7XVQ - chains B and A of the 4 polymer chains in the assembly; structure by X-ray diffraction, 1.80 A resolution.

Chain B (and A):
Molecule: Uncharacterized protein
Organism: Haemophilus parainfluenzae
Notes: chain A of this document is another copy of the same molecule, construct and numbering; everything in this record applies to it too
Reference sequence: A0A377JKY9 (A0A377JKY9_HAEPA); residues 1-88 here = UniProt positions 1-88
Chain sequence (88 residues; each row starts with the number of its first residue):
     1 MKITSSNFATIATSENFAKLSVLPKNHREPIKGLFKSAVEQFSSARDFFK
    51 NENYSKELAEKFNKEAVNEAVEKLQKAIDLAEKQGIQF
Disordered / not traced: 20-23, 86-88 (chain A: fully traced)
Sequence notes: conflict Ser6 (Ala in A0A377JKY9), Glu29 (Asn in A0A377JKY9), Lys64 (Gln in A0A377JKY9)

Interface between chain B and chain A:
Contacting residue pairs - 6 pairs, chain B then chain A:
  Lys36(B) - Glu40(A)  salt bridge
  Glu40(B) - Lys36(A)  salt bridge
  Arg46(B) - Ser21(A)  hydrogen bond
  Arg46(B) - Lys32(A)
  Lys50(B) - Ser21(A)  hydrogen bond (side chain-backbone)
  Lys50(B) - Arg28(A)
Interface residues without a listed pair, chain B (6 interface residues in all): Lys32, Asp47
Interface residues without a listed pair, chain A (7 interface residues in all): Glu29, Asp47

Overview:
6 residues of chain B face 7 of chain A across their interface; the contacts include 2 hydrogen bonds and 2
salt bridges. Polar contacts include Lys36(B)-Glu40(A), Arg46(B)-Ser21(A) and Lys50(B)-Ser21(A).
Chain B and chain A are both Uncharacterized protein (Haemophilus parainfluenzae); the structure, Crystal
structure of AcrIIC4, was determined by X-ray diffraction together with 8JA0 from the same study.
